Entry 3KHL (X-ray diffraction, 2.10 A resolution); this record covers chains A and D of the 3 polymer chains in the assembly.

Chain A:
Name: DNA polymerase IV
Organism: Sulfolobus solfataricus P2
Notes: EC 2.7.7.7
UniProt: Q97W02 (DPO42_SULSO); residues 2-341 here = UniProt positions 2-341
Amino-acid sequence (341 residues; each row starts with the number of its first residue):
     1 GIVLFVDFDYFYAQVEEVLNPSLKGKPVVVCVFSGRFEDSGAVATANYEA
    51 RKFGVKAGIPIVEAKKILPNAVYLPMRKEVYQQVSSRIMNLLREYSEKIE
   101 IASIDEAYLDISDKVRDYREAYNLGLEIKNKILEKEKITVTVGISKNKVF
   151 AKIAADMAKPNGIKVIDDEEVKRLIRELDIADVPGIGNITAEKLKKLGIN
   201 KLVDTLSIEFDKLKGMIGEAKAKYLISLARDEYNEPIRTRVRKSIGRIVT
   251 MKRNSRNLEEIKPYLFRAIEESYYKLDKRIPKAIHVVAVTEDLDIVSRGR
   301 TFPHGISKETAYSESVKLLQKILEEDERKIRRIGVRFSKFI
Construct notes: expression tag (1)
UniProt features mapped onto this chain:
  - active site: Glu-106
  - binding site (Mg(2+)): Asp-7, Asp-105
  - site: Tyr-12 (Substrate discrimination)
  - mutagenesis: Asp-105 to Glu-106 (Loss of function)
Metal / ion sites: Ca2+ site 1: Asp-7, Asp-105, Glu-106 (together with dTTP); Ca2+ site 2: Asp-7, Phe-8, Asp-105 (together with dTTP); Ca2+ site 3: Ala-181, Ile-186
Residues lining bound ligands:
  - 2-aminofluorene (AF): Gly-246, Arg-247, Ile-248, His-285, Val-286, Val-287, Ser-297, Gly-334, Val-335, Arg-336
  - dTTP (TTP): Asp-7, Phe-8, Asp-9, Tyr-10, Phe-11, Tyr-12, Ala-44, Thr-45, Tyr-48, Arg-51, Ala-57, Gly-58, Ile-104, Asp-105, Lys-159

Chain D:
Molecule: 13-nt DNA strand
Sequence (13 nucleotides; row label = number of the first residue in the row):
   803 TTGGATGGTAGAX
Construct notes: engineered mutation DDG_815 (G13 in 3KHL)
Modified residues: DDG (2',3'-dideoxy-guanosine-5'-monophosphate) at position 815

How chain A and chain D interact:
Contacting residue pairs - 25 pairs, chain A then chain D:
  Ser-103(A) / DDG_815(D)  sugar contact
  Glu-106(A) / DDG_815(D)  phosphate contact
  Lys-152(A) / DA814(D)  hydrogen bond to the phosphate
  Lys-152(A) / DDG_815(D)  salt bridge to the phosphate
  Pro-184(A) / DA814(D)  sugar contact
  Gly-185(A) / DG813(D)  sugar contact
  Gly-185(A) / DA814(D)  hydrogen bond to the phosphate
  Ile-186(A) / DA814(D)  hydrogen bond to the phosphate
  Gly-187(A) / DG813(D)  hydrogen bond to the phosphate
  Gly-187(A) / DA814(D)  phosphate contact
  Asn-188(A) / DG813(D)  phosphate contact
  Ile-189(A) / DA812(D)  phosphate contact
  Ile-189(A) / DG813(D)  hydrogen bond to the phosphate
  Thr-190(A) / DA812(D)  phosphate contact
  Thr-190(A) / DG813(D)  hydrogen bond to the phosphate
  Ile-295(A) / DG810(D)  phosphate contact
  Val-296(A) / DG810(D)  phosphate contact
  Ser-297(A) / DG809(D)  sugar contact
  Ser-297(A) / DG810(D)  hydrogen bond to the phosphate
  Arg-298(A) / DG809(D)  phosphate contact
  Arg-298(A) / DG810(D)  salt bridge to the phosphate
  Gly-299(A) / DG809(D)  hydrogen bond to the phosphate
  Thr-301(A) / DA807(D)  phosphate contact
  Thr-301(A) / DT808(D)  hydrogen bond to the phosphate
  Lys-339(A) / DA807(D)  phosphate contact
Other interface residues (no listed pair), chain A (23 interface residues in all): Asp-105, Val-183, Arg-240, His-285, Asp-294, Arg-300
Other interface residues (no listed pair), chain D (9 interface residues in all): DT811

Summary:
23 residues of chain A and 9 residues of chain D are in contact, with 9 hydrogen bonds and 2 salt bridges.
Among the polar pairs are Lys-152(A)/DA814(D), Gly-185(A)/DA814(D) and Ile-186(A)/DA814(D). Ligands of chain
A: dTTP and 2-aminofluorene.
Here chain A is DNA polymerase IV (Sulfolobus solfataricus P2) and chain D is a 13-nt DNA strand. Entry 3KHL
(Dpo4 post-extension ternary complex with misinserted A opposite the 2-aminofluorene-guanine [AF]G lesion) was
determined by X-ray diffraction, deposited together with 3KHG, 3KHH and 3KHR.
